4XOV - chain A; structure by X-ray diffraction, 1.20 A resolution.

Chain A:
Molecule: rsGreen0.7
From: Aequorea victoria
Reference sequence: P42212 (GFP_AEQVI); aligned to UniProt positions 1-238 over residues 1-238
Amino-acid sequence (270 residues; numbered -33 to 238; 2 numbers in that range are skipped by the numbering (no residue carries them; nothing is unmodelled there); the number before each row is that of its first residue; numbers below 1 keep their minus sign (Met-33 is residue -33)):
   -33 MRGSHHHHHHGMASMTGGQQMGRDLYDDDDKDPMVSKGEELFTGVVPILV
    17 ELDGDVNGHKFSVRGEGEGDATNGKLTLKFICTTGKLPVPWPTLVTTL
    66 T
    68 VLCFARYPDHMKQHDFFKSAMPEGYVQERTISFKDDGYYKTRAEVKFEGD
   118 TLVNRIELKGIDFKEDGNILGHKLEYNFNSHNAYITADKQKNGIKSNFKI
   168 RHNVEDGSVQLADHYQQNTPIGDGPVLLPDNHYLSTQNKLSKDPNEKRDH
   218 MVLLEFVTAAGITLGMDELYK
Unresolved in the structure: -33 to 1, 232-238
Sequence notes: initiating methionine (-33); expression tag (-32 to 0); conflict Val1 (Met in P42212), Arg30 (Ser in P42212), Asn39 (Tyr in P42212), Leu64 (Phe in P42212), Leu69 (Gln in P42212), Ala72 (Ser in P42212), Ser99 (Phe in P42212), Tyr105 (Asn in P42212), Phe145 (Tyr in P42212), Ala150 (Val in P42212), Thr153 (Met in P42212), Ser163 (Val in P42212), Val171 (Ile in P42212), Asn205 (Ser in P42212), Lys206 (Ala in P42212), Leu231 (His in P42212); chromophore (66, 66, 66)
Modified / non-standard residues: Thr66 (chromophore; CRO)
Glycans and other covalent adducts: covalent link Leu64-Thr66; covalent link Thr66-Val68

Overview:
Chain A is rsGreen0.7 (Aequorea victoria); the structure, Structure of rsGreen0.7 in the green-off-state, was
determined by X-ray diffraction, deposited together with 4XOW.
